PDB entry 3MQ6 | X-ray diffraction, 2.00 A resolution | chains B and K of the 4 polymer chains in the assembly

Chain B:
Molecule: SgraIR restriction enzyme
From: Streptomyces griseus
Notes: EC 3.1.21.4
UniProt: Q9F6L0 (Q9F6L0_STRGR); numbering as in UniProt (aligned over 2-339)
Chain sequence (338 residues; each row starts with the number of its first residue):
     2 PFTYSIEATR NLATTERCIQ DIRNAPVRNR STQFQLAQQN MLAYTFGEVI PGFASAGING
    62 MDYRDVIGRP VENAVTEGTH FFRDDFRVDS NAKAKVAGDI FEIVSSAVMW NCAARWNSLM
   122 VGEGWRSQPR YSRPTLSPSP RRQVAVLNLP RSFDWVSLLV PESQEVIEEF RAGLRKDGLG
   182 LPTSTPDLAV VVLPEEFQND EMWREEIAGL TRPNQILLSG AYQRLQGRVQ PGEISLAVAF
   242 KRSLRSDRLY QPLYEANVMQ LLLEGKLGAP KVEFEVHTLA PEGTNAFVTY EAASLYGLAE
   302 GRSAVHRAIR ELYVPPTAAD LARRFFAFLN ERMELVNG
Construct notes: cloning artifact (63)
Ion coordination: Ca2+ site 1: Glu103, Asn149, Leu150; Ca2+ site 2 near Ser153 (its only coordinating residue here); Ca2+ site 3: Asp188, Phe241 (shared with 1 residue of chain L)
Reported in the primary citation:
  - conformationally variable residues (loop rearrangement): Asn25 to Asn30
  - binding site for the 17-nt DNA strand (chain K): Arg31
  - mutagenesis - P27G, P27W: decreased binding to 18-1
  - mutagenesis - P27G (5+/-2 nM), P27W (9+/-2 nM): unchanged binding to PCP
  - mutagenesis - P27G, P27W: decreased binding to secondary
  - mutagenesis - P27G (2-3-fold at best), P27W (2-3-fold at best): decreased catalytic activity on PCP
  - specificity-determining residues: Arg31
  - mutagenesis - P27G (0.06+/-0.02 min-1), P27W (0.037+/-0.005 min-1): unchanged catalytic activity on in the absence of PCP

Chain K:
Molecule: 17-nt DNA strand
Sequence (17 nucleotides; row label = number of the first residue in the row):
     1 AAGTCCACCG GTGGACT
Ion coordination: Ca2+: DC8 (shared with 2 residues of chain A)

How chain B and chain K interact:
Contacting residue pairs - 30 pairs, chain B then chain K:
  Arg31(B) with DT12(K), base contact; DG13(K), hydrogen bond to the base; DG14(K), base contact
  Thr33(B) with DT12(K), hydrogen bond to the phosphate
  Gln36(B) with DG13(K), hydrogen bond to the phosphate
  Leu37(B) with DG13(K), hydrogen bond to the phosphate
  Ala38(B) with DG14(K), phosphate contact
  Gln39(B) with DG13(K), hydrogen bond to the phosphate; DG14(K), hydrogen bond to the phosphate
  Gln40(B) with DG14(K), hydrogen bond to the phosphate; DA15(K), hydrogen bond to the phosphate
  Asp90(B) with DG11(K), sugar contact; DT12(K), phosphate contact
  Asn92(B) with DG10(K), hydrogen bond to the base; DG11(K), hydrogen bond to the sugar
  Ala93(B) with DT12(K), phosphate contact
  Lys96(B) with DG11(K), base contact; DT12(K), base contact; DG13(K), hydrogen bond to the sugar
  Val97(B) with DG13(K), sugar contact
  Arg152(B) with DG13(K), base contact
  Arg213(B) with DA15(K), salt bridge to the phosphate
  Arg246(B) with DA7(K), base contact; DC8(K), base contact
  Ser247(B) with DC6(K), sugar contact; DA7(K), hydrogen bond to the phosphate
  Asp248(B) with DA7(K), sugar contact; DC8(K), hydrogen bond to the base; DC9(K), hydrogen bond to the base
  Asn286(B) with DC6(K), hydrogen bond to the phosphate
Other interface residues (no listed pair), chain B (22 interface residues in all): Ser32, Phe35, Arg249, Gly284
Other interface residues (no listed pair), chain K (11 interface residues in all): DC5

In short:
22 residues of chain B face 11 of chain K across their interface; the contacts include 15 hydrogen bonds and 1
salt bridge. Polar pairs include Arg31(B)-DG13(K), Asn92(B)-DG10(K) and Asp248(B)-DC8(K). The paper reports a
binding site for the 17-nt DNA strand (chain K) at Arg31(B); P27G and P27W of chain B reduce binding to 18-1.
Here chain B is SgraIR restriction enzyme (Streptomyces griseus) and chain K is a 17-nt DNA strand. Entry 3MQ6
(Domain swapped SgrAI with DNA and calcium bound) was determined by X-ray diffraction.
